Entry 8JQC (electron microscopy, 3.39 A resolution); this record covers chains A and E of the 5 polymer chains in the assembly.

== Chain A ==
Protein: Endonuclease GajA
Source organism: Bacillus cereus (strain VD045)
Notes: EC 3.1.-.-
Reference sequence: J8H9C1 (GAJA_BACC6); numbering as in UniProt (aligned over 1-578)
Sequence (578 residues; each row starts with the number of its first residue):
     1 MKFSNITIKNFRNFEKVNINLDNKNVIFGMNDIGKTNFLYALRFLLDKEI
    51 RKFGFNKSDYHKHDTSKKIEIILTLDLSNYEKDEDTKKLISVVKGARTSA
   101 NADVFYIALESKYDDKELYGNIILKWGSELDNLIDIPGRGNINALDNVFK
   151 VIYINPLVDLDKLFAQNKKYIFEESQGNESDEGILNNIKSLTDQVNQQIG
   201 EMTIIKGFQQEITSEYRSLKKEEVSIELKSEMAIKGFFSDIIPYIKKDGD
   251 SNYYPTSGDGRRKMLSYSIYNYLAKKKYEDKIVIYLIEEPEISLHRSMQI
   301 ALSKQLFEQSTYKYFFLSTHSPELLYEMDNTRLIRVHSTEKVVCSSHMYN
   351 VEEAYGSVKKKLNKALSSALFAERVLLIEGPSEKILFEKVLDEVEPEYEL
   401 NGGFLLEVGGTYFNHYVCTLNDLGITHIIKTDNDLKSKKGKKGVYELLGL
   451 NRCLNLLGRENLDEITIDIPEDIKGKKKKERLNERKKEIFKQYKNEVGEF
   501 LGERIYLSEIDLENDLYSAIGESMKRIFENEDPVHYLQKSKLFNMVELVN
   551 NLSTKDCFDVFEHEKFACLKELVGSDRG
Not modelled in the structure: 157-280
Swiss-Prot annotation at these positions:
  - binding site (ATP): D32 to T36
  - binding site (a divalent metal cation): E379, E383, D463, E464, E513
  - site (Interaction with GajB): K94, R97
  - mutagenesis: K35 (K35A: Retains endonuclease activity), H320 (H320A: Retains endonuclease activity, ATP only partially inhibits endonuclease activity), E379 (E379A: Loss of endonuclease activity), D511 (D511A: Loss of endonuclease activity), K541 (K541A: Loss of endonuclease activity)

== Chain E ==
Protein: Gabija protein GajB
Source organism: Bacillus cereus (strain VD045)
Reference sequence: J8HQ06 (GAJB_BACC6); residues 6-499 here correspond to UniProt positions 1-494 (UniProt number = residue number - 5)
Sequence (499 residues; numbered 1 to 499; the number before each row is that of its first residue):
     1 MIEDEMSREQIIKDGGNILVTAGAGSGKTTILVSKIEADLKENKTHYSIA
    51 AVTFTNKAAKEIEGRLGYSSRGNFIGTNDGFVESEIIRPFIKDAFGNDYP
   101 DNFTAEYFDNQFASYDKGLQVLKYQNILGTYSNPKKNFKFQLALDILKKS
   151 LVARQYIFSKYFKIFIDEYQDSDKDMHNLFMYLKDQLKIKLFIVGDPKQS
   201 IYIWRGAEPENFNGLIENSTDFNKYHLTSNFRCCQDIQNYSNLFNEETRS
   251 LIKEKNEVQNVISIADDMPISDILLKLTEEKQVLNIEAELVILVRRRNQA
   301 IEIMKELNEEGFNFIFIPQTPLDRATPNATLLKEVIKYVKNDRYSIYDLA
   351 AEIVGNLSSREIKEIQKIINELLVPNINQVLINQVLINLFAKLEITLDTR
   401 EITAFTEVMMTNEFDIAFDTNEYLHKIFTVHSAKGLEFNQVIITASDYNV
   451 HYNRDTNEHYVATTRAKDKLIVIMDNKKYSDYIETLMKELKIKNIIKSI
Sequence notes: initiating methionine (1); expression tag (2-5)
Swiss-Prot annotation at these positions:
  - binding site (ATP): A22 to T29
  - site (Interaction with GajA): V152, Q155

== Chain A / chain E interface ==
Residue-residue contacts - 7 pairs, chain A then chain E:
  K112(A) - Y68(E)
  Y113(A) - Y68(E)  hydrogen bond (side chain-backbone)
  Y113(A) - S69(E)
  K116(A) - S70(E)
  E117(A) - S70(E)  hydrogen bond
  D131(A) - Y347(E)
  N132(A) - Y347(E)  hydrogen bond
Other interface residues (no listed pair), chain E (5 interface residues in all): S345

== In short ==
Chain A and chain E form an interface of 6 and 5 residues respectively, with 3 hydrogen bonds. Among the polar
pairs are Y113(A)-Y68(E), E117(A)-S70(E) and N132(A)-Y347(E).
Chain A is Endonuclease GajA and chain E is Gabija protein GajB, both from Bacillus cereus (strain VD045); the
structure, Structure of Gabija GajA-GajB 4:1 complex, was determined by electron microscopy (same publication
as 8JQB, 8WY5, 8X51 and 8X5N).
